PDB entry 4PKX | X-ray diffraction, 2.54 A resolution | chain A

Chain A:
Protein: Protein C10C5.1, isoform i
From: Caenorhabditis elegans
Reference sequence: O01260 (O01260_CAEEL); residues 2-283 here correspond to UniProt positions 1327-1608 (UniProt number = residue number + 1325)
Amino-acid sequence (291 residues; numbered 1 to 291; the number before each row is that of its first residue):
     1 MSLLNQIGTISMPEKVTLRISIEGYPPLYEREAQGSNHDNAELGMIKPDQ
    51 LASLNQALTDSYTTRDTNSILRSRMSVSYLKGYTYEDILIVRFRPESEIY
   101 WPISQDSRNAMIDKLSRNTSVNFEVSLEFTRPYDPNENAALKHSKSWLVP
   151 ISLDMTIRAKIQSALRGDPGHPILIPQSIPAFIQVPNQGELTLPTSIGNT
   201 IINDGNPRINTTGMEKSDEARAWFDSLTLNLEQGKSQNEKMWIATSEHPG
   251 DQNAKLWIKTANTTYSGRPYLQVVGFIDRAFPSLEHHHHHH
Disordered / not traced: 1-13, 35-38, 117, 133-138, 205-219, 234-238, 280-291
Construct notes: initiating methionine (1); engineered mutation Arg31 (Met1356 in O01260); expression tag (284-291)
What the authors report for this chain:
  - conformationally variable residues (side-chain flip): Arg94

Overview:
From the paper: conformational variability at Arg94.
Chain A is Protein C10C5.1, isoform i (Caenorhabditis elegans); the structure, The structure of a conserved
Piezo channel domain reveals a novel beta sandwich fold, was determined by X-ray diffraction together with
4PKE from the same study.
